PDB entry 7TF9 | electron microscopy, 2.61 A resolution | chains M and O of the 28 polymer chains in the assembly

== Chain M ==
Protein: C-tail peptide of Glutamine synthetase repressor
Reference sequence: A0A807UZD6 (A0A807UZD6_LISMN); residues 6-10 here correspond to UniProt positions 118-122 (UniProt number = residue number + 112)
Sequence (5 residues; row label = number of the first residue in the row):
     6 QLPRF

== Chain O ==
Protein: Glutamine synthetase
Source organism: Listeria monocytogenes
Notes: EC 6.3.1.2
Reference sequence: A0A5D5GA79 (A0A5D5GA79_LISMN); residue numbers follow UniProt; this construct covers 1-444
Sequence (464 residues; row label = number of the first residue in the row; numbers below 1 keep their minus sign (Met-19 is residue -19)):
   -19 MGSSHHHHHHSSGLVPRGSHMAKYTKEDIFRFADEQNVKFIRLQFTDILG
    31 IIKNVEIPVSQLKKALDNKIMFDGSSIEGFVRIEESDMYLFPDLDTWVVF
    81 PWTAEKGKVARMICDIYNPDMTPFAGDPRANLKRVLKEMEELGFTEFNLG
   131 PEPEFFLFKLDENRRPTLELNDSGGYFDLAPTDLGENCRRDIVLELEEMG
   181 FEIEASHHEVAPGQHEIDFKYEDAITACDSIQTFKLVVKTIARKHGLHAT
   231 FMPKPLFGVNGSGMHFNMSLFNEKGNAFFDESGELELSQTAYHFLAGMLK
   281 HARGYTAVTNPTINSFKRLVPGYEAPCYIAWSGKNRSPLVRVPSSRGLST
   331 RLELRSVDPSANPYLAMAVLLKAGLSGIKDELTPPAPVDRNIYGMNEEER
   381 EATGIYDLPESLGHALIELEKNEIIKDGLGEHIFEHFIEAKTIECDMFRT
   431 AVHPWEREQYLEIY
Unresolved in the structure: -19 to 1
Differences from the reference sequence: initiating methionine (-19); expression tag (-18 to 0); conflict Asn402 (Asp in A0A5D5GA79)
Bound ions: Mg2+ site 1: Glu132, Glu333; Mg2+ site 2: Glu134, Glu189, Glu196
Small-molecule neighbours: glutamine (GLN): Glu134, Tyr156, Glu189, Val190, Gln194, Asn240, Gly241, Ser242, Gly243, His245, Arg298, Tyr303, Glu304, Ala305, Arg335

== How chain M and chain O interact ==
Pairs across the interface - 14 pairs, chain M then chain O:
  Gln6(M) - Phe60(O)
  Gln6(M) - Val61(O)  hydrogen bond (side chain-backbone)
  Gln6(M) - Arg62(O)  hydrogen bond (backbone-backbone)
  Gln6(M) - Ile63(O)
  Gln6(M) - Glu419(O)  hydrogen bond
  Leu7(M) - Phe60(O)  hydrophobic
  Leu7(M) - Ile423(O)  hydrophobic
  Pro8(M) - Phe60(O)
  Arg9(M) - Phe60(O)
  Arg9(M) - Glu424(O)  salt bridge
  Arg9(M) - Met427(O)
  Phe10(M) - Ile423(O)
  Phe10(M) - Asp426(O)
  Phe10(M) - Met427(O)
Other interface residues (no listed pair), chain O (11 interface residues in all): Leu29, Ala420

== Overview ==
5 residues of chain M face 11 of chain O across their interface, with 3 hydrogen bonds and 1 salt bridge.
Polar contacts include Arg9(M)-Glu424(O), Gln6(M)-Val61(O) and Gln6(M)-Glu419(O). Ligands of chain O:
glutamine. Glu132(O) and Glu333(O) form the Mg2+ site 1.
Chain M is C-tail peptide of Glutamine synthetase repressor and chain O is Glutamine synthetase (Listeria
monocytogenes); the structure, L. monocytogenes GS(14)-Q-GlnR peptide, was determined by electron microscopy
together with 7TEA, 7TEC, 7TF6, 7TFA, 7TFB and 7TFC from the same study.
